Entry 9BCX (electron microscopy, 6.10 A resolution (low resolution: residue-level contacts below are approximate; hydrogen-bond / salt-bridge calls are withheld)); this record covers chains C and D of the 16 polymer chains in the assembly.

Chain C:
Name: Origin recognition complex subunit 2
Source organism: Saccharomyces cerevisiae
UniProt: P32833 (ORC2_YEAST); residue numbers follow UniProt; this construct covers 1-620
Amino-acid sequence (620 residues; each row starts with the number of its first residue):
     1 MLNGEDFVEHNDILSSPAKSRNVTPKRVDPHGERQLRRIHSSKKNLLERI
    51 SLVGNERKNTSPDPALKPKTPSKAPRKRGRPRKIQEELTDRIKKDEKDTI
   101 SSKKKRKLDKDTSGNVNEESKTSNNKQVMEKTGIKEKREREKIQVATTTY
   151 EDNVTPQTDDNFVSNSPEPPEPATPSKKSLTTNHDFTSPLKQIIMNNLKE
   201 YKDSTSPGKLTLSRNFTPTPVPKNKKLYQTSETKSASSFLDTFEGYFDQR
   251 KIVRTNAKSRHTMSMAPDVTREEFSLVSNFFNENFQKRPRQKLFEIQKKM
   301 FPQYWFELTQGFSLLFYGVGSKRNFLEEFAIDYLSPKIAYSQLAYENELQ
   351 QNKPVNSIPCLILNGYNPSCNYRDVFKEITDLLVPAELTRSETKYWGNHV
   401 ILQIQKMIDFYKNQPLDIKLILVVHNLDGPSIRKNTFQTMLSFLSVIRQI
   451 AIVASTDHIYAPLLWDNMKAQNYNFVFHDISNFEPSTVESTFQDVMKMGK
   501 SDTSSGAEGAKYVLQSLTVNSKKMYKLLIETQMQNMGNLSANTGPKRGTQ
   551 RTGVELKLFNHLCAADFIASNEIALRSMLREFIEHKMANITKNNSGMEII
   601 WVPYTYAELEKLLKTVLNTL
Disordered / not traced: 1-238, 344-355, 385-397, 498-504, 537-549, 594-597, 618-620
UniProt features mapped onto this chain:
  - modified residue: Thr60 (Phosphothreonine), Thr187 (Phosphothreonine), Ser188 (Phosphoserine)

Chain D:
Name: Origin recognition complex subunit 3
Source organism: Saccharomyces cerevisiae
UniProt: P54790 (ORC3_YEAST); residue numbers follow UniProt; this construct covers 1-616
Amino-acid sequence (616 residues; row label = number of the first residue in the row):
     1 MSDLNQSKKMNVSEFADAQRSHYTVYPSLPQSNKNDKHIPFVKLLSGKES
    51 EVNVEKRWELYHQLHSHFHDQVDHIIDNIEADLKAEISDLLYSETTQKRR
   101 CFNTIFLLGSDSTTKIELKDESSRYNVLIELTPKESPNVRMMLRRSMYKL
   151 YSAADAEEHPTIKYEDINDEDGDFTEQNNDVSYDLSLVENFKRLFGKDLA
   201 MVFNFKDVDSINFNTLDNFIILLKSAFKYDHVKISLIFNINTNLSNIEKN
   251 LRQSTIRLLKRNYHKLDVSSNKGFKYGNQIFQSFLDTVDGKLNLSDRFVE
   301 FILSKMANNTNHNLQLLTKMLDYSLMSYFFQNAFSVFIDPVNVDFLNDDY
   351 LKILSRCPTFMFFVEGLIKQHAPADEILSLLTNKNRGLEEFFVEFLVREN
   401 PINGHAKFVARFLEEELNITNFNLIELYHNLLIGKLDSYLDRWSACKEYK
   451 DRLHFEPIDTIFQELFTLDNRSGLLTQSIFPSYKSNIEDNLLSWEQVLPS
   501 LDKENYDTLSGDLDKIMAPVLGQLFKLYREANMTINIYDFYIAFRETLPK
   551 EEILNFIRKDPSNTKLLELAETPDAFDKVALILFMQAIFAFENMGLIKFQ
   601 STKSYDLVEKCVWRGI
Disordered / not traced: 1-15, 27-37, 94-99, 159-178, 371-384, 502-509
UniProt features mapped onto this chain:
  - modified residue: Ser2 (N-acetylserine)

Chain C / chain D interface:
Residue-residue contacts (130; chain C residue first):
  Leu240(C) - Arg529(D)
  Leu240(C) - Arg614(D)
  Asp241(C) - Arg529(D)
  Asp241(C) - Arg614(D)
  Thr242(C) - Arg614(D)
  Thr242(C) - Gly615(D)
  Thr242(C) - Ile616(D)
  Phe243(C) - Ile616(D)
  Gly245(C) - Trp613(D)
  Tyr246(C) - Trp613(D)
  Gln249(C) - Arg529(D)
  Gln249(C) - Ala531(D)
  Gln249(C) - Asn532(D)
  Gln249(C) - Met533(D)
  Gln249(C) - Lys610(D)
  Gln249(C) - Trp613(D)
  Arg250(C) - Met533(D)
  Ser259(C) - Asp539(D)
  His261(C) - Asn536(D)
  His261(C) - Tyr538(D)
  His261(C) - Asp539(D)
  Thr262(C) - Tyr538(D)
  Met263(C) - Ile537(D)
  Met263(C) - Tyr538(D)
  Met263(C) - Asp606(D)
  Pro267(C) - Asp574(D)
  Pro267(C) - Asp577(D)
  Pro267(C) - Leu581(D)
  Val269(C) - Leu581(D)
  Glu273(C) - Leu569(D)
  Glu273(C) - Ile582(D)
  Phe274(C) - Ile582(D)
  Leu276(C) - Asn563(D)
  Leu276(C) - Lys565(D)
  Leu276(C) - Leu566(D)
  Val277(C) - Leu569(D)
  Val277(C) - Ile582(D)
  Ser278(C) - Ile582(D)
  Ser278(C) - Gln586(D)
  Phe280(C) - Phe556(D)
  Phe280(C) - Ile557(D)
  Phe280(C) - Leu566(D)
  Phe281(C) - Ile553(D)
  Phe281(C) - Phe556(D)
  Phe281(C) - Val579(D)
  Phe281(C) - Leu583(D)
  Asn282(C) - Gln586(D)
  Asn284(C) - Ser510(D)
  Asn284(C) - Phe556(D)
  Phe285(C) - Leu513(D)
  Phe285(C) - Asp514(D)
  Phe285(C) - Met517(D)
  Phe285(C) - Pro519(D)
  Phe285(C) - Phe556(D)
  Gln286(C) - Asp514(D)
  Gln286(C) - Pro519(D)
  Pro289(C) - Asp514(D)
  Pro302(C) - Pro40(D)
  Pro302(C) - Val42(D)
  Trp305(C) - Pro40(D)
  Phe306(C) - Phe41(D)
  Phe306(C) - Trp58(D)
  Phe306(C) - Tyr61(D)
  Phe306(C) - Met326(D)
  Glu307(C) - Tyr323(D)
  Glu307(C) - Met326(D)
  Gln310(C) - Tyr61(D)
  Gln310(C) - His65(D)
  Gln310(C) - Met326(D)
  Phe312(C) - Lys319(D)
  Phe312(C) - Asp322(D)
  Tyr317(C) - Tyr483(D)
  Tyr317(C) - Asn486(D)
  Gly318(C) - Ile487(D)
  Gly318(C) - Met594(D)
  Val319(C) - Leu491(D)
  Val319(C) - Leu521(D)
  Arg323(C) - Tyr23(D)
  Glu327(C) - Tyr23(D)
  Tyr340(C) - His38(D)
  Ser357(C) - Tyr26(D)
  Cys360(C) - Thr24(D)
  Cys360(C) - Val25(D)
  Leu361(C) - Thr24(D)
  Ile362(C) - His22(D)
  Ile362(C) - Tyr23(D)
  Ile362(C) - Val25(D)
  Asn364(C) - Ser21(D)
  Asn364(C) - His22(D)
  Asn367(C) - Ser21(D)
  Glu378(C) - Thr24(D)
  Asn398(C) - Lys134(D)
  Asn398(C) - Glu135(D)
  Leu402(C) - Glu135(D)
  Asp409(C) - Lys115(D)
  Asp428(C) - Asn593(D)
  Thr436(C) - Lys134(D)
  Thr456(C) - Tyr483(D)
  Asp457(C) - Met594(D)
  His458(C) - Tyr483(D)
  His458(C) - Asn593(D)
  His458(C) - Met594(D)
  His458(C) - Gly595(D)
  Ile459(C) - Tyr483(D)
  Ile459(C) - Lys484(D)
  Ile459(C) - Met594(D)
  Ile459(C) - Val612(D)
  Tyr460(C) - Cys611(D)
  Ala461(C) - Tyr483(D)
  Pro462(C) - Tyr483(D)
  Asn467(C) - Asn309(D)
  Asn467(C) - His312(D)
  Gln471(C) - His312(D)
  Gln471(C) - Gln315(D)
  Asn474(C) - Lys319(D)
  Phe477(C) - Ser478(D)
  Phe477(C) - Ile479(D)
  Phe477(C) - Pro481(D)
  Phe477(C) - Tyr483(D)
  Asp479(C) - Asn490(D)
  Ser481(C) - Asn490(D)
  Ser481(C) - Val497(D)
  Phe483(C) - Asn490(D)
  Phe483(C) - Leu491(D)
  Phe483(C) - Leu521(D)
  Gln493(C) - Phe589(D)
  Asp494(C) - Phe589(D)
  Val495(C) - Met585(D)
  Val495(C) - Phe589(D)
  Lys497(C) - Tyr605(D)
Interface residues without a listed pair, chain C (79 interface residues in all): Lys287, Leu293, Ile331, Pro359, Tyr366, Leu382, Arg448, Val476, His478, Glu484, Pro485
Interface residues without a listed pair, chain D (89 interface residues in all): His69, Gln477, Trp494, Leu498, Pro499, Ala518, Gly522, Glu530, Tyr541, Asp560, Lys578, Leu596, Thr602, Lys603

In short:
Chain C and chain D form an interface of 79 and 89 residues respectively.
Chain C is Origin recognition complex subunit 2 and chain D is Origin recognition complex subunit 3, both from
Saccharomyces cerevisiae; the structure, Cryo-EM structure of the S. cerevisiae ORC-Cdc6-Mcm2-7-DNA complex
with a fully closed Mcm2-Mcm5 DNA entry gate, was determined by electron microscopy.
